PDB entry 5Z3O | electron microscopy, 3.62 A resolution | chains F and I of the 11 polymer chains in the assembly

== Chain F ==
Protein: Histone H4
Source organism: Xenopus laevis
UniProt: P62799 (H4_XENLA); residues 1-102 here correspond to UniProt positions 2-103 (UniProt number = residue number + 1)
Amino-acid sequence (102 residues; each row starts with the number of its first residue):
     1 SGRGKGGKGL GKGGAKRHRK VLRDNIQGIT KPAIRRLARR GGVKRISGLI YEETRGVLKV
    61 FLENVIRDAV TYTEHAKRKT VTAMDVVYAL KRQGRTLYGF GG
Disordered / not traced: 1-16
UniProt features mapped onto this chain:
  - DNA-binding region: Lys16 to Lys20
  - modified residue: Ser1 (N-acetylserine), Arg3 (Asymmetric dimethylarginine), Lys5 (N6-(2-hydroxyisobutyryl)lysine), Lys8 (N6-(2-hydroxyisobutyryl)lysine), Lys12 (N6-(2-hydroxyisobutyryl)lysine), Lys16 (N6-(2-hydroxyisobutyryl)lysine), Lys20 (N6,N6,N6-trimethyllysine), Lys31 (N6-(2-hydroxyisobutyryl)lysine), Lys44 (N6-(2-hydroxyisobutyryl)lysine), Ser47 (Phosphoserine), Tyr51 (Phosphotyrosine), Lys59 (N6-(2-hydroxyisobutyryl)lysine), Lys77 (N6-(2-hydroxyisobutyryl)lysine), Lys79 (N6-(2-hydroxyisobutyryl)lysine), Tyr88 (Phosphotyrosine), Lys91 (N6-(2-hydroxyisobutyryl)lysine)
  - cross-link (Glycyl lysine isopeptide (Lys-Gly)): Lys31 (interchain with G-Cter in UFM1), Lys91 (interchain with G-Cter in ubiquitin)

== Chain I ==
Molecule: 167-nt DNA strand
Sequence (167 nucleotides; each row starts with the number of its first residue):
     1 ATCGAGAATC CCGGTGCCGA GGCCGCTCAA TTGGTCGTAG ACAGCTCTAG CACCGCTTAA
    61 ACGCACGTAC GCGCTGTCCC CCGCGTTTTA ACCGCCAAGG GGATTACTCC CTAGTCTCCA
   121 GGCACGTGTC AGATATATAC ATCCTGAAGC TTGTCGAGAA GTACGAT
Disordered / not traced: 1, 148-167

== Interface between chain F and chain I ==
Contacting residue pairs (12):
  Arg17(F) with DA52(I), hydrogen bond to the sugar
  His18(F) with DA52(I), phosphate contact; DC53(I), phosphate contact
  Arg19(F) with DC53(I), phosphate contact
  Lys20(F) with DC53(I), phosphate contact
  Thr30(F) with DA61(I), hydrogen bond to the phosphate; DC62(I), phosphate contact
  Lys31(F) with DC62(I), salt bridge to the phosphate
  Pro32(F) with DA61(I), sugar contact; DC62(I), phosphate contact
  Ala33(F) with DA61(I), phosphate contact
  Arg36(F) with DA61(I), salt bridge to the phosphate
Other interface residues (no listed pair), chain I (7 interface residues in all): DC51, DA60, DG63

== In short ==
9 residues of chain F and 7 residues of chain I are in contact; the contacts include 2 hydrogen bonds and 2
salt bridges. Polar contacts include Arg17(F)-DA52(I), Thr30(F)-DA61(I) and Lys31(F)-DC62(I). UniProt lists a
DNA-binding region on chain F.
Here chain F is Histone H4 (Xenopus laevis) and chain I is a 167-nt DNA strand. Entry 5Z3O (Structure of
Snf2-nucleosome complex in ADP state) was determined by electron microscopy together with 5Z3U, 5Z3V, 5Z3L,
6IY2 and 6IY3 from the same study.
